Entry 3C1G (X-ray diffraction, 2.30 A resolution); this record covers chain A.

Chain A:
Protein: Ammonia channel
From: Escherichia coli
UniProt: P69681 (AMTB_ECOLI); residues 1-406 here correspond to UniProt positions 23-428 (UniProt number = residue number + 22)
Sequence (424 residues; numbered 1 to 424; the number before each row is that of its first residue):
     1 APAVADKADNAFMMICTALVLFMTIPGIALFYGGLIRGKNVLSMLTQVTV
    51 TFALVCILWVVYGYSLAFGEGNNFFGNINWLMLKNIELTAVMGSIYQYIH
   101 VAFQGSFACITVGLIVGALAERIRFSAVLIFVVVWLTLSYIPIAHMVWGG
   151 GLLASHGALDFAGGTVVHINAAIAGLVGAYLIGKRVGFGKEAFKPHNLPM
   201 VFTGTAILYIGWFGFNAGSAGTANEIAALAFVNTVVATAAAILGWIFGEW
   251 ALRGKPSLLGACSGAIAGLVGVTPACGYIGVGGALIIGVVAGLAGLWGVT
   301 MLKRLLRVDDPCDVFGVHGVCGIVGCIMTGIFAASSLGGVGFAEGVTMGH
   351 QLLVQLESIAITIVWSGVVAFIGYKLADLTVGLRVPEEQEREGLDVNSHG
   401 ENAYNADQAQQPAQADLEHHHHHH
Unresolved in the structure: 1, 182-193, 302-310, 387-424
Construct notes: expression tag (407-424)
Swiss-Prot annotation at these positions:
  - binding site (NH4(+)): S219
  - site: D160 (Important for the deprotonation of the ammonium cation), H168 (Twin-His motif. Important for optimum substrate conductance), F215 (Important for optimum substrate conductance), H318 (Twin-His motif. Important for optimum substrate conductance)
From the paper describing this entry:
  - mutagenesis - F107A/W148A/S219A: decreased binding to Tl+
  - mutagenesis - F215A: abolished growth in response to ammonium

Summary:
Curated annotation (UniProt) lists NH4+-binding residue S219. From the paper: F107A/W148A/S219A reduce binding
to Tl+; F215A abolishes growth in response to ammonium.
Chain A is Ammonia channel (Escherichia coli); the structure, Substrate binding, deprotonation and selectivity
at the periplasmic entrance of the E. coli ammonia channel AmtB, was determined by X-ray diffraction,
deposited together with 3C1H, 3C1I and 3C1J.
